PDB entry 8ZRH | electron microscopy, 3.60 A resolution | chains B and C of the 8 polymer chains in the assembly

# Chain B (and C)
Name: Capsid protein
Source organism: hepatitis B virus genotype C
Notes: chain C of this document is another copy of the same molecule, construct and numbering; everything in this record applies to it too
UniProtKB: A0A679FG23 (A0A679FG23_HBV); residues 1-142 here = UniProt positions 1-142
Sequence (142 residues; row label = number of the first residue in the row):
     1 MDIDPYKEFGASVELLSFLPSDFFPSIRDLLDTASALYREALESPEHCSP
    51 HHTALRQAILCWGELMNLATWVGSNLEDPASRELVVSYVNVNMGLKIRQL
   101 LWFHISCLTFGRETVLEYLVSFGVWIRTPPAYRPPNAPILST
Not modelled in the structure: 1-2, 142 (chain C: 1, 142)
From the paper describing this entry:
  - mutagenesis - E77A: unchanged binding to cAbD4
  - mutagenesis - P20A: decreased binding to Group I and Group III mAbs
  - mutagenesis - R127A, P130A, A131R: unchanged binding to 12 human anti-HBc mAbs

# Chain B / chain C interface
Residue-residue contacts - 10 pairs, chain B then chain C:
  Asp-22(B) with Pro-129(C)
  Phe-23(B) with Pro-129(C)
  Asp-29(B) with Arg-127(C), salt bridge
  Thr-33(B) with Phe-18(C)
  Ala-36(B) with Glu-14(C)
  Leu-37(B) with Val-120(C), hydrophobic
  Arg-39(B) with Glu-14(C)
  Ile-139(B) with Tyr-132(C); Arg-133(C); Pro-134(C)
Other interface residues (no listed pair), chain B (10 interface residues in all): Pro-25, Asp-32
Other interface residues (no listed pair), chain C (9 interface residues in all): Leu-15

# Overview
Chain B and chain C form an interface of 10 and 9 residues respectively, with 1 salt bridge. The salt-bridged
pair is Asp-29(B)/Arg-127(C). The paper reports that P20A of chain B reduces binding to Group I and Group III
mAbs; R127A, P130A and A131R of chain B leave binding to 12 human anti-HBc mAbs unchanged.
Both chains are Capsid protein (hepatitis B virus genotype C). Entry 8ZRH (HBcAg-D4 Fab complex) was
determined by electron microscopy (same publication as 8ZRE and 8ZRR).
